Entry 2QUX (X-ray diffraction, 2.44 A resolution); this record covers chains A and B of the 3 polymer chains in the assembly.

Chain A (and B):
Protein: Coat protein
Source organism: Pseudomonas phage PP7
Notes: chain B of this document is another copy of the same molecule, construct and numbering; everything in this record applies to it too
UniProt: Q38062 (Q38062_BPPP7); residues 0-127 here correspond to UniProt positions 1-128 (UniProt number = residue number + 1)
Chain sequence (125 residues; numbered -3 to 127; 6 numbers in that range are skipped by the numbering (no residue carries them; nothing is unmodelled there); the number before each row is that of its first residue; numbers below 1 keep their minus sign (Gly-3 is residue -3)):
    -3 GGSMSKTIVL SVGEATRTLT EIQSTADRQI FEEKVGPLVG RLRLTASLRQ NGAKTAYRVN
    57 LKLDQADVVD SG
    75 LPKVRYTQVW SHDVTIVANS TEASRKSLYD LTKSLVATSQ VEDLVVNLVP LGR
Disordered / not traced: -3 to -2 (chain B: -3 to 0)
Sequence notes: expression tag (-3 to -1); linker (67-68)
From the paper describing this entry:
  - binding site for the 25-nt RNA strand: Arg39, Arg45, Asn47, Gly48, Thr51, Ala52, Arg54, Lys58, Val83, Ser85, Asp87, Thr89, Val91
  - contacts within the chain: Arg54-Asp87 (hydrogen bond)
  - binding site for the 25-nt RNA strand: Thr81
  - binding site for the 25-nt RNA strand: Asp60
  - binding site for the 25-nt RNA strand: Arg24
  - specificity-determining residues: Arg24 (proposed by the authors, not directly observed)

Chain A / chain B interface:
Contacting residue pairs (146; chain A residue first):
  Lys2(A) with Arg127(B)
  Thr3(A) with Gln114(B), hydrogen bond (backbone-side chain); Gly126(B); Arg127(B), hydrogen bond (backbone-backbone)
  Ile4(A) with Leu109(B), hydrophobic; Thr112(B); Gln114(B)
  Val5(A) with Thr112(B)
  Leu6(A) with Leu105(B); Ser108(B); Leu109(B), hydrophobic; Thr112(B)
  Ser7(A) with Ser108(B), hydrogen bond (backbone-side chain)
  Val8(A) with Asp104(B); Leu105(B), hydrophobic
  Arg13(A) with Leu105(B)
  Gln25(A) with Leu125(B), hydrogen bond (side chain-backbone)
  Phe27(A) with Leu125(B); Gly126(B)
  Leu38(A) with Leu105(B), hydrophobic
  Leu40(A) with Leu109(B), hydrophobic; Leu125(B), hydrophobic
  Ala42(A) with Leu125(B), hydrophobic
  Leu44(A) with Leu122(B)
  Tyr53(A) with Leu122(B)
  Val55(A) with Leu118(B), hydrophobic
  Leu57(A) with Leu118(B), hydrophobic; Leu125(B), hydrophobic
  Leu59(A) with Leu102(B); Leu105(B), hydrophobic; Thr106(B)
  Gln61(A) with Ser98(B), hydrogen bond (side chain-backbone); Ser101(B), hydrogen bond; Leu102(B); Leu105(B)
  Tyr80(A) with Val91(B), hydrophobic; Asn93(B); Ser94(B); Thr95(B); Ser98(B)
  Thr81(A) with Val91(B)
  Gln82(A) with Thr89(B); Ile90(B); Val91(B), hydrogen bond (side chain-backbone); Ser94(B), hydrogen bond; Ser98(B), hydrogen bond
  Val83(A) with Asp87(B); Val88(B); Thr89(B), hydrogen bond (backbone-backbone); Leu102(B)
  Trp84(A) with His86(B), hydrogen bond; Asp87(B); Val88(B), hydrophobic; Tyr103(B), hydrophobic; Thr106(B)
  Ser85(A) with His86(B); Asp87(B), hydrogen bond (backbone-backbone)
  His86(A) with Trp84(B), hydrogen bond; Ser85(B); His86(B); Thr106(B); Val110(B)
  Asp87(A) with Val83(B); Trp84(B); Ser85(B), hydrogen bond (backbone-backbone)
  Val88(A) with Val83(B); Trp84(B), hydrophobic
  Thr89(A) with Gln82(B); Val83(B), hydrogen bond (backbone-backbone)
  Ile90(A) with Gln82(B); Val119(B)
  Val91(A) with Tyr80(B), hydrophobic; Thr81(B); Gln82(B), hydrogen bond (backbone-side chain)
  Ser94(A) with Tyr80(B); Gln82(B), hydrogen bond
  Thr95(A) with Tyr80(B), hydrogen bond (backbone-side chain)
  Glu96(A) with Val120(B); Asn121(B)
  Ser98(A) with Gln61(B), hydrogen bond (backbone-side chain); Asp63(B); Tyr80(B), hydrogen bond; Gln82(B), hydrogen bond
  Arg99(A) with Gln82(B); Val119(B); Val120(B), hydrogen bond (side chain-backbone)
  Lys100(A) with Glu116(B), salt bridge; Val120(B)
  Ser101(A) with Gln61(B), hydrogen bond
  Leu102(A) with Gln61(B); Gln82(B); Val83(B)
  Tyr103(A) with Trp84(B), hydrophobic; Val110(B), hydrogen bond (side chain-backbone); Ala111(B), hydrogen bond (side chain-backbone); Thr112(B), hydrogen bond (side chain-backbone); Glu116(B)
  Asp104(A) with Val8(B)
  Leu105(A) with Leu6(B); Val8(B), hydrophobic; Arg13(B); Leu38(B), hydrophobic; Leu59(B), hydrophobic; Gln61(B)
  Thr106(A) with Trp84(B); His86(B)
  Lys107(A) with Val110(B); Ala111(B)
  Ser108(A) with Leu6(B); Ser7(B), hydrogen bond (side chain-backbone)
  Leu109(A) with Leu6(B), hydrophobic; Leu40(B), hydrophobic
  Val110(A) with His86(B); Tyr103(B), hydrogen bond (backbone-side chain); Lys107(B)
  Ala111(A) with Tyr103(B), hydrogen bond (backbone-side chain); Lys107(B)
  Thr112(A) with Ile4(B); Val5(B); Leu6(B); Tyr103(B), hydrogen bond (backbone-side chain)
  Gln114(A) with Thr3(B), hydrogen bond (side chain-backbone); Ile4(B)
  Glu116(A) with Lys100(B), salt bridge; Tyr103(B)
  Leu118(A) with Val55(B), hydrophobic; Leu57(B), hydrophobic
  Val119(A) with Val88(B), hydrophobic; Ile90(B)
  Val120(A) with Glu96(B); Arg99(B), hydrogen bond (backbone-side chain); Lys100(B)
  Leu122(A) with Leu44(B); Tyr53(B), hydrophobic
  Pro124(A) with Gln25(B)
  Leu125(A) with Lys2(B); Gln25(B), hydrogen bond (backbone-side chain); Phe27(B); Leu40(B), hydrophobic; Ala42(B), hydrophobic
  Gly126(A) with Lys2(B); Thr3(B); Phe27(B)
  Arg127(A) with Ser1(B); Lys2(B); Thr3(B), hydrogen bond (backbone-backbone)
Other interface residues (no listed pair), chain A (63 interface residues in all): Ser1, Asn93, Val115, Asn121
Other interface residues (no listed pair), chain B (65 interface residues in all): Arg79, Val115, Pro124

Summary:
Chain A and chain B form an interface of 63 and 65 residues respectively; the contacts include 34 hydrogen
bonds and 2 salt bridges. Polar pairs include Lys100(A)-Glu116(B), Thr3(A)-Gln114(B) and Ser7(A)-Ser108(B).
The paper reports a binding site for the 25-nt RNA strand at Arg39(A), Arg45(A) and Asn47(A) among others; the
specificity determinant Arg24(A).
Chain A and chain B are both Coat protein (Pseudomonas phage PP7); the structure, PP7 coat protein dimer in
complex with RNA hairpin, was determined by X-ray diffraction, deposited together with 2QUD.
